PDB entry 2Q9Y | X-ray diffraction, 2.85 A resolution | chains A and B

== Chain A (and B) ==
Name: Trichodiene synthase
Source organism: Fusarium sporotrichioides
Notes: EC 4.2.3.6; chain B of this document is another copy of the same molecule, construct and numbering; everything in this record applies to it too
UniProt: P13513 (TRI5_FUSSP); residues 1-374 here = UniProt positions 1-374
Sequence (374 residues; row label = number of the first residue in the row):
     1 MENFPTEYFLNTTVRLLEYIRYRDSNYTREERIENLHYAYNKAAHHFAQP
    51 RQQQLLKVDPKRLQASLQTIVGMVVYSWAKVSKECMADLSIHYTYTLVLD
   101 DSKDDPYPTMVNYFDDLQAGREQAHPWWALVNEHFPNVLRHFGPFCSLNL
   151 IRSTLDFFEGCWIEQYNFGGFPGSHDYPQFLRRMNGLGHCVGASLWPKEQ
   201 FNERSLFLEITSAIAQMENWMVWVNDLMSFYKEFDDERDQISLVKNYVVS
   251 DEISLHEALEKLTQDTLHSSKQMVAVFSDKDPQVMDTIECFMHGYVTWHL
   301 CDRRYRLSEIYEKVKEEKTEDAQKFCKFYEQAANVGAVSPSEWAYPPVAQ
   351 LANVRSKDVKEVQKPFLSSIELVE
Unresolved in the structure: 1-2, 355-374
Swiss-Prot annotation at these positions:
  - region: D100 to D104 (Aspartate-rich domain)
  - binding site (Mg(2+)): D100, E164, N225, S229, E233, D239, I241
  - mutagenesis: D100 (D100E: Does not significantly perturb the overall structure of trichodiene synthase but leads to an increased KM, a reduction in kcat, as well as to the production of anomalous sesquiterpene products ...), D101 (D101E: Leads to an increased KM for Mg(2+), a reduction in kcat, as well as to the production of anomalous sesquiterpene products in addition to trichodiene when incubated with farnesyl diphosphate), D104 (D104E: Does not significantly affect the KM and kcat for farnesyl diphosphate), C146 (C146F: Leads to the loss of activity), C190 (C190F: Increases the KM for farnesyl diphosphate by about 1.3-fold and reduces the kcat by about 2000-fold), N225 (N225D: Increases the KM for farnesyl diphosphate by about 6-fold and reduces the kcat by about 28-fold. Leads to complete loss of activity; when associated with S-229), S229 (S229T: Increases the KM for farnesyl diphosphate by about 77-fold and reduces the kcat by about 9-fold. Leads to complete loss of activity; when associated with D-225), Y295 (Y295F: Does not affect the catalytic activity), R304 (R304K: Does not cause large changes in the overall structure but increases the KM for farnesyl diphosphate by about 25-fold, reduces the kcat by about 200-fold, and leads to conversion of farnesyl ...), Y305 (Y305F: Does not cause large changes in the overall structure but increases the KM for farnesyl diphosphate by about 7-fold ...)
From the paper describing this entry:
  - Mg2+ coordination: D100
  - conformationally variable residues (side-chain flip): D100
  - binding site for N-benzyl-N,N-diethylethanaminium: I70, L97, F157

== How chain A and chain B interact ==
Pairs across the interface (99):
  D105(A) with R204(B), salt bridge
  Y107(A) with P144(B), hydrophobic; E203(B); R204(B)
  M110(A) with P144(B)
  V111(A) with P144(B)
  Y113(A) with I151(B), hydrophobic
  F114(A) with N132(B); F135(B), hydrophobic; P136(B); L139(B), hydrophobic; I151(B), hydrophobic
  L117(A) with L117(B)
  Q118(A) with G120(B); N132(B), hydrogen bond (side chain-backbone); E133(B)
  G120(A) with G120(B)
  N132(A) with F114(B); Q118(B), hydrogen bond (backbone-side chain)
  E133(A) with Q118(B)
  F135(A) with F114(B), hydrophobic
  P136(A) with F114(B)
  L139(A) with F114(B), hydrophobic
  P144(A) with Y107(B), hydrophobic; M110(B); V111(B), hydrophobic
  F145(A) with E159(B); W162(B), hydrophobic; I163(B), hydrophobic
  L148(A) with M110(B), hydrophobic; L155(B), hydrophobic; E159(B); W162(B), hydrophobic
  N149(A) with E159(B), hydrogen bond
  I151(A) with Y113(B), hydrophobic; F114(B), hydrophobic
  R152(A) with L155(B); D156(B), salt bridge; E159(B), salt bridge; M184(B)
  L155(A) with L148(B), hydrophobic; R152(B)
  D156(A) with R152(B), salt bridge
  E159(A) with F145(B); L148(B); N149(B), hydrogen bond; R152(B), salt bridge
  W162(A) with F145(B); L148(B), hydrophobic
  I163(A) with F207(B), hydrophobic; T211(B)
  Y166(A) with F207(B), hydrophobic
  F168(A) with L208(B), hydrophobic; S212(B)
  F171(A) with L208(B); E209(B); S212(B); K280(B)
  G173(A) with Q272(B), hydrogen bond (backbone-side chain); V276(B)
  S174(A) with Q216(B), hydrogen bond; V276(B)
  H175(A) with H268(B); Q272(B), hydrogen bond
  D176(A) with A215(B); Q216(B); N219(B), hydrogen bond
  F180(A) with H189(B); T211(B); A215(B), hydrophobic
  R183(A) with R183(B)
  M184(A) with R152(B), hydrogen bond
  H189(A) with F180(B); M184(B)
  E203(A) with Y107(B)
  R204(A) with D105(B), salt bridge; Y107(B)
  F207(A) with W162(B); I163(B), hydrophobic; Y166(B)
  L208(A) with F168(B), hydrophobic; F171(B)
  E209(A) with F171(B)
  T211(A) with Y177(B); F180(B)
  S212(A) with F168(B); F171(B); S174(B)
  A215(A) with D176(B); F180(B), hydrophobic
  Q216(A) with S174(B), hydrogen bond; D176(B)
  N219(A) with D176(B), hydrogen bond
  H268(A) with H175(B)
  Q272(A) with G173(B), hydrogen bond (side chain-backbone); H175(B), hydrogen bond
  V276(A) with F171(B), hydrophobic; G173(B); S174(B)
Interface residues without a listed pair, chain A (57 interface residues in all): P108, D115, A119, F158, P172, Y177, I214, K280
Interface residues without a listed pair, chain B (56 interface residues in all): D115, A119, F158, P172, I214

== Overview ==
57 residues of chain A face 56 of chain B across their interface, with 13 hydrogen bonds and 6 salt bridges.
Polar pairs include D105(A)-R204(B), R152(A)-D156(B) and R152(A)-E159(B). UniProt lists 7 Mg2+-binding
residues and 10 mutagenesis sites on chain A. From the paper: a binding site for
N-benzyl-N,N-diethylethanaminium at I70(A), L97(A) and F157(A); Mg2+ coordination by D100(A).
Chain A and chain B are both Trichodiene synthase (Fusarium sporotrichioides); the structure, Trichodiene
synthase: Complex with Mg, inorganic pyrophosphate, and benzyl triethyl ammonium cation, was determined by
X-ray diffraction, deposited together with 2Q9Z.
